PDB entry 9HJ0 | electron microscopy, 2.60 A resolution | chains I and J of the 3 polymer chains in the assembly

[Chain I]
Molecule: Cyclin-H
Organism: Homo sapiens
UniProtKB: P51946 (CCNH_HUMAN); numbering as in UniProt (aligned over 1-323)
Chain sequence (324 residues; row label = number of the first residue in the row; numbering starts at 0):
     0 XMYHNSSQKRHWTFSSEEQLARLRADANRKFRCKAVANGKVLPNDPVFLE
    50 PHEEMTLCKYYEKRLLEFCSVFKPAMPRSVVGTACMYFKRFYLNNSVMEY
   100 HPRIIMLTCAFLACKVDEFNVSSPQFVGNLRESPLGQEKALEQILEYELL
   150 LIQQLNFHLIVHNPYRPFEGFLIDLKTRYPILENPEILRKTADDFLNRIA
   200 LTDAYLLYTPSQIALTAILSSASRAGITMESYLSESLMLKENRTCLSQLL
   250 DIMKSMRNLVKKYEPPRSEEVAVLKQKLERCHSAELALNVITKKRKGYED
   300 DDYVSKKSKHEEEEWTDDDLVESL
Disordered / not traced: 39-43, 237-240, 283-323
Sequence notes: acetylation (0)
Modified / non-standard residues: ACE (acetyl group) at position 0
Curated features (UniProtKB/Swiss-Prot):
  - modified residue: Ser5 (Phosphoserine), Ser132 (Phosphoserine), Ser304 (Phosphoserine), Thr315 (Phosphothreonine), Ser322 (Phosphoserine)

[Chain J]
Molecule: Cyclin-dependent kinase 7
Organism: Homo sapiens
Notes: EC 2.7.11.22, 2.7.11.23
UniProtKB: P50613 (CDK7_HUMAN); residue numbers follow UniProt; this construct covers 1-346
Chain sequence (349 residues; each row starts with the number of its first residue; numbers below 1 keep their minus sign (Ser-2 is residue -2)):
    -2 SNAMALDVKSRAKRYEKLDFLGEGQFATVYKARDKNTNQIVAIKKIKLGH
    48 RSEAKDGINRTALREIKLLQELSHPNIIGLLDAFGHKSNISLVFDFMETN
    98 LEVIIKDNSLVLTPSHIKAYMLMTLQGLEYLHQHWILHRDLKPNNLLLDE
   148 NGVLKLADFGLAKSFGSPNRAYTHQVVTRWYRAPELLFGARMYGVGVDMW
   198 AVGCILAELLLRVPFLPGDSDLDQLTRIFETLGTPTEEQWPDMCSLPDYV
   248 TFKSFPGIPLHHIFSAAGDDLLDLIQGLFLFNPCARITATQALKMKYFSN
   298 RPGPTPGCQLPRPNCPVETLKEQSNPALAIKRKRTEALEQGGLPKKLIF
Disordered / not traced: -2 to 11, 30-36, 43-51, 166-168, 311-346
Sequence notes: expression tag (-2 to 0); engineered mutation Asn97 (Asp in P50613)
Curated features (UniProtKB/Swiss-Prot):
  - active site: Asp137 (Proton acceptor)
  - binding site (ATP): Leu18 to Val26, Lys41
  - modified residue: Ala2 (N-acetylalanine), Ser7 (Phosphoserine), Ser164 (Phosphoserine), Thr170 (Phosphothreonine), Ser321 (Phosphoserine)

[How chain I and chain J interact]
Contacting residue pairs - 38 pairs, chain I then chain J:
  ACE_0(I) - His131(J)
  Met1(I) - His131(J)
  Asn4(I) - Tyr127(J)
  Asn4(I) - His131(J)  hydrogen bond
  Ser5(I) - Glu68(J)
  Ser6(I) - Glu68(J)  hydrogen bond (backbone-side chain)
  Phe110(I) - Asp53(J)
  Leu111(I) - Leu60(J)  hydrophobic
  Lys114(I) - Asp53(J)  salt bridge
  Lys114(I) - Gly54(J)
  Lys114(I) - Ile55(J)  hydrogen bond (side chain-backbone)
  Lys114(I) - Arg57(J)
  Lys114(I) - Leu60(J)
  Val115(I) - Lys64(J)  hydrogen bond (backbone-side chain)
  Glu117(I) - Arg61(J)  salt bridge
  Glu117(I) - Lys64(J)  salt bridge
  Glu117(I) - Lys160(J)
  Val120(I) - Arg57(J)  hydrogen bond (backbone-side chain)
  Ser122(I) - Lys52(J)  hydrogen bond (side chain-backbone)
  Ser122(I) - Asp53(J)
  Leu144(I) - Lys52(J)
  Leu144(I) - Gly54(J)
  Glu147(I) - Gly54(J)
  Glu147(I) - Ile55(J)  hydrogen bond (side chain-backbone)
  Leu148(I) - Gly82(J)
  Leu148(I) - His83(J)
  Leu148(I) - Lys84(J)
  Leu148(I) - Ile87(J)  hydrophobic
  Ile151(I) - Leu60(J)  hydrophobic
  Asn155(I) - Gln67(J)
  Phe156(I) - Gln67(J)  hydrogen bond (backbone-side chain)
  Phe156(I) - Ala80(J)
  Phe156(I) - Phe81(J)  hydrophobic
  His157(I) - Gln67(J)
  Leu158(I) - Leu60(J)  hydrophobic
  Leu158(I) - Ile63(J)  hydrophobic
  Ile159(I) - Lys64(J)
  Ile159(I) - Glu68(J)
Interface residues without a listed pair, chain I (25 interface residues in all): Phe118, Asn119, Leu140, Gln152
Interface residues without a listed pair, chain J (22 interface residues in all): Asn86, Trp132

[Summary]
Chain I and chain J form an interface of 25 and 22 residues respectively; the contacts include 8 hydrogen
bonds and 3 salt bridges. Polar pairs include Lys114(I)-Asp53(J), Glu117(I)-Arg61(J) and Glu117(I)-Lys64(J).
Curated annotation (UniProt) lists active-site residue Asp137(J) and 10 ATP-binding residues on chain J.
Here chain I is Cyclin-H and chain J is Cyclin-dependent kinase 7, both from Homo sapiens. Entry 9HJ0 (Cryo-EM
structure of CAK (CDK7 D97N mutant) in complex with Samuraciclib) was determined by electron microscopy.
